Entry 9KUD (X-ray diffraction, 3.14 A resolution); this record covers chains A and E.

== Chain A ==
Protein: Angiotensin-converting enzyme
From: Petaurus norfolcensis
Notes: EC 3.4.-.-
UniProtKB: A0A8D2KIZ1 (A0A8D2KIZ1_UROPR); the author numbering skips numbers that UniProt does not, so the offset changes along the chain: 19-528 = UniProt 19-528; 532-617 = UniProt 529-614
Chain sequence (596 residues; numbered 19 to 617; 3 numbers in that range are skipped by the numbering (no residue carries them; nothing is unmodelled there); the number before each row is that of its first residue):
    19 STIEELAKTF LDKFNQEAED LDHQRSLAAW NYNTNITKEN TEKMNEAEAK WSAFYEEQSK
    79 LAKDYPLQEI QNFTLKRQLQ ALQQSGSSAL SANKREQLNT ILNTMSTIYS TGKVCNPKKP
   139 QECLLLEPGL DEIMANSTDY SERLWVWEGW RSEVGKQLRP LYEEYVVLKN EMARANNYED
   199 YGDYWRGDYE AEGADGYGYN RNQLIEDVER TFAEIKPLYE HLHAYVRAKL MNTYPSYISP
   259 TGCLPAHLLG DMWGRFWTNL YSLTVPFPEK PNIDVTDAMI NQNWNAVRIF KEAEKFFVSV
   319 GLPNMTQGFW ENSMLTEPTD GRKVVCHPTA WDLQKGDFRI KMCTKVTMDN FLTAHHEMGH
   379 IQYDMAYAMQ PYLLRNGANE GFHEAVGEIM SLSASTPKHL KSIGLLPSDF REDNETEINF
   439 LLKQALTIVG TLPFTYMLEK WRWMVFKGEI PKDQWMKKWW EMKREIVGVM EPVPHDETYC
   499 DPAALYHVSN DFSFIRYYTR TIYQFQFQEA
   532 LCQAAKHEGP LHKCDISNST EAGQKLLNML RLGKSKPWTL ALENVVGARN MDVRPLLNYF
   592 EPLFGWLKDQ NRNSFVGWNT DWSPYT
Unresolved in the structure: 19-21
Disulfides: C133-C141, C344-C361, C533-C545
Glycans and other covalent adducts: N-acetylglucosamine (NAG) linked to N53, N90, N549
Metal / ion sites: Zn2+: H374, H378, E402

== Chain E ==
Protein: Spike protein S1
From: Severe acute respiratory syndrome coronavirus 2
UniProtKB: P0DTC2 (SPIKE_SARS2); aligned to UniProt positions 332-526 over residues 332-526 (the alignment contains insertions or deletions, so no single offset holds)
Chain sequence (197 residues; row label = number of the first residue in the row):
   332 PTNLCPFHEV FNATRFASVY AWNRTRISNC VADYSVLYNF APFFAFKCYG VSPTKLNDLC
   392 FTNVYADSFV IKGNEVSQIA PGQTGNIADY NYKLPDDFTG CVIAWNSNKL DSKHSGNYDY
   452 WYRSFRKSKL KPFERDISTE IYQAGNKPCK GKGPNCYFPL QSYGFRPTYG VGHQPYRVVV
   512 LSFELLHAPA TVCGPHH
Construct notes: conflict P332 (Ile in P0DTC2), T356 (Lys in P0DTC2), K403 (Arg in P0DTC2), H445 (Val in P0DTC2), D450 (Asn in P0DTC2), W452 (Leu in P0DTC2), S455 (Leu in P0DTC2), K481 (Asn in P0DTC2); variant H339 (Gly in P0DTC2), F371 (Ser in P0DTC2), P373 (Ser in P0DTC2), F375 (Ser in P0DTC2), A376 (Thr in P0DTC2), N405 (Asp in P0DTC2), S408 (Arg in P0DTC2), N417 (Lys in P0DTC2), K440 (Asn in P0DTC2), S446 (Gly in P0DTC2), K460 (Asn in P0DTC2), N477 (Ser in P0DTC2), K478 (Thr in P0DTC2), K483 (Glu484 in P0DTC2), P485 (Phe486 in P0DTC2), R497 (Gln498 in P0DTC2), Y500 (Asn501 in P0DTC2), H504 (Tyr505 in P0DTC2); expression tag (527-528)
UniProt features mapped onto this chain:
  - region: N448, Y449, Y451, Y453, R454, F456 (Immunodominant HLA epitope recognized by the CD8+)
  - glycosylation: N343 (N-linked (GlcNAc...) (complex) asparagine)
Disulfides: C336-C361, C379-C432, C391-C524, C480-C487
Glycans and other covalent adducts: N-acetylglucosamine (NAG) linked to N343, N354

== Chain A / chain E interface ==
Contacting residue pairs (29; chain A residue first):
  L24(A) - A475(E)
  L24(A) - G476(E)
  T27(A) - F456(E)
  T27(A) - Y488(E)
  F28(A) - Y488(E)  hydrogen bond (backbone-side chain)
  K31(A) - Y488(E)
  K31(A) - F489(E)  hydrogen bond (side chain-backbone)
  Q34(A) - K403(E)
  Q34(A) - Y453(E)
  Q34(A) - Q492(E)
  E35(A) - Q492(E)
  E37(A) - K403(E)  salt bridge
  D38(A) - Y449(E)  hydrogen bond
  D38(A) - G495(E)
  D38(A) - Y500(E)
  H41(A) - T499(E)
  H41(A) - Y500(E)
  Q42(A) - Y449(E)
  Q42(A) - R497(E)  hydrogen bond
  Y83(A) - N486(E)
  Y83(A) - Y488(E)  hydrogen bond
  N330(A) - T499(E)
  K353(A) - Y500(E)
  K353(A) - G501(E)  hydrogen bond (backbone-backbone)
  K353(A) - H504(E)
  G354(A) - G501(E)  hydrogen bond (backbone-backbone)
  D355(A) - T499(E)  hydrogen bond
  D355(A) - G501(E)
  R357(A) - T499(E)  hydrogen bond
Other interface residues (no listed pair), chain A (17 interface residues in all): L45
Other interface residues (no listed pair), chain E (17 interface residues in all): Y473

== Overview ==
Chain A and chain E each contribute 17 residues to their interface; the contacts include 9 hydrogen bonds and
1 salt bridge. Polar contacts include E37(A)-K403(E), F28(A)-Y488(E) and K31(A)-F489(E). Covalently linked
N-acetylglucosamine: at N53(A), N90(A) and N549(A). Covalently linked N-acetylglucosamine: at N343(E) and
N354(E).
Here chain A is Angiotensin-converting enzyme (Petaurus norfolcensis) and chain E is Spike protein S1 (Severe
acute respiratory syndrome coronavirus 2). Entry 9KUD (Crystal structure of SARS-CoV-2 JN.1 variant RBD
complexed with squirrel ACE2) was determined by X-ray diffraction together with 9JR4, 9JR5, 9JR7 and 9JRC from
the same study.
